PDB entry 8J5D | electron microscopy, 3.00 A resolution | chains D and C of the 4 polymer chains in the assembly

Chain D:
Protein: Phosphoglucan phosphatase LSF1, chloroplastic
Organism: Arabidopsis thaliana
Notes: EC 3.1.3.-
Reference sequence: F4J117 (LSF1_ARATH); numbering as in UniProt (aligned over 71-591)
Chain sequence (529 residues; each row starts with the number of its first residue):
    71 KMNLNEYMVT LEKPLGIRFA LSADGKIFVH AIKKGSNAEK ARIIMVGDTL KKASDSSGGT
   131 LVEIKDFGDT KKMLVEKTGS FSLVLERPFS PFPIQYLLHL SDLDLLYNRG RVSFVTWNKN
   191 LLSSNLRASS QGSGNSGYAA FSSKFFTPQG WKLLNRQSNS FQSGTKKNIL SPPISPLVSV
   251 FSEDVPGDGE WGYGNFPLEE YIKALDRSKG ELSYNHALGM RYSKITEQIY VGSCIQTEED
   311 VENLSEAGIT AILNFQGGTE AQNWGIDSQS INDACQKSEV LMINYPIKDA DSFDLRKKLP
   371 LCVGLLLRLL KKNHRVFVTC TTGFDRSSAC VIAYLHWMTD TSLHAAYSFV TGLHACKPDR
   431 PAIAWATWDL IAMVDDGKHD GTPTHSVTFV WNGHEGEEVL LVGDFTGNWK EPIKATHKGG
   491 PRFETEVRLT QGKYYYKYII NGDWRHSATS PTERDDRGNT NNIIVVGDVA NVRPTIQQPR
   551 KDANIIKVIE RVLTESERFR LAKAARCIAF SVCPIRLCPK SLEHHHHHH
Unresolved in the structure: 71, 226-243, 281-599
Sequence notes: expression tag (592-599)
From the paper describing this entry:
  - mutagenesis - W479A, W479R: abolished expression
  - mutagenesis - Y284A, N333A/W334A, K507A: unchanged catalytic activity

Chain C:
Protein: Malate dehydrogenase, chloroplastic
Organism: Arabidopsis thaliana
Notes: EC 1.1.1.37
Reference sequence: Q9SN86 (MDHP_ARATH); residues 81-403 here = UniProt positions 81-403
Chain sequence (323 residues; numbered 81 to 403; the number before each row is that of its first residue):
    81 ASYKVAVLGA AGGIGQPLSL LIKMSPLVST LHLYDIANVK GVAADLSHCN TPSQVRDFTG
   141 PSELADCLKD VNVVVIPAGV PRKPGMTRDD LFNINANIVK TLVEAVAENC PNAFIHIISN
   201 PVNSTVPIAA EVLKKKGVYD PKKLFGVTTL DVVRANTFVS QKKNLKLIDV DVPVIGGHAG
   261 ITILPLLSKT KPSVNFTDEE IQELTVRIQN AGTEVVDAKA GAGSATLSMA YAAARFVESS
   321 LRALDGDGDV YECSFVESTL TDLPFFASRV KIGKNGLEAV IESDLQGLTE YEQKALEALK
   381 VELKASIDKG VAFANKPAAA AAN
Unresolved in the structure: 396-403
From the paper describing this entry:
  - catalytic residues: Asp115, Arg162, Arg168, Asp231, Arg234, His258
  - mutagenesis - R162A, R234A: abolished catalytic activity

How chain D and chain C interact:
Residue-residue contacts - 32 pairs, chain D then chain C:
  Val182(D) with Asn130(C); Pro132(C)
  Ser183(D) with Met104(C); Thr131(C)
  Phe184(D) with Pro106(C), hydrophobic
  Val185(D) with Met104(C), hydrogen bond (backbone-backbone); Ser105(C)
  Trp187(D) with Tyr311(C), hydrogen bond; Ala314(C), hydrophobic; Arg315(C); Glu318(C)
  Asn188(D) with Glu318(C); Arg322(C)
  Leu196(D) with Ile248(C)
  Ala198(D) with Ile248(C); Asp249(C)
  Ser200(D) with Asp249(C), hydrogen bond
  Gln201(D) with Lys271(C)
  Gly202(D) with Asp329(C)
  Ser203(D) with Arg322(C); Asp329(C), hydrogen bond (backbone-side chain)
  Gly204(D) with Arg315(C)
  Asn205(D) with Ile248(C), hydrogen bond (side chain-backbone); Asp249(C), hydrogen bond (side chain-backbone); Val250(C), hydrogen bond (side chain-backbone); Asp251(C); Arg315(C), hydrogen bond (backbone-side chain)
  Ser206(D) with Ile248(C); Tyr311(C)
  Gly207(D) with Tyr311(C), hydrogen bond (backbone-side chain)
  Tyr208(D) with Ile248(C)
  Leu223(D) with Pro106(C), hydrophobic
Interface residues without a listed pair, chain D (22 interface residues in all): Gly180, Arg181, Thr186, Arg197
Interface residues without a listed pair, chain C (22 interface residues in all): Leu101, Leu107, Asn236, Lys246, Asp327
The authors on this interface:
  - residue pairs: Thr186(D)-Glu318(C), Ser203(D)-Asp329(C) (hydrogen bond)
  - hot spots on chain D (mutagenesis) - K141A, R181A, K214A: decreased binding to Malate dehydrogenase, chloroplastic (chain C)
  - hot spots on chain C (mutagenesis) - E318A/D329A, D325K, D327A: abolished binding to Phosphoglucan phosphatase LSF1, chloroplastic (chain D)
  - hot spots on chain C (mutagenesis) - D329A: unchanged binding to Phosphoglucan phosphatase LSF1, chloroplastic (chain D)

In short:
Chain D and chain C each contribute 22 residues to their interface; the contacts include 9 hydrogen bonds.
Polar pairs include Trp187(D)-Tyr311(C), Ser200(D)-Asp249(C) and Ser203(D)-Asp329(C). The paper describes a
contact between Thr186(D) and Glu318(C); a hydrogen bond between Ser203(D) and Asp329(C). From the paper:
catalytic residues Asp115(C), Arg162(C) and Arg168(C) among others; K141A, R181A and K214A of chain D reduce
binding to Malate dehydrogenase, chloroplastic (chain C); 14 substitutions were tested in all.
Here chain D is Phosphoglucan phosphatase LSF1, chloroplastic and chain C is Malate dehydrogenase,
chloroplastic, both from Arabidopsis thaliana. Entry 8J5D (Cryo-EM structure of starch degradation complex of
BAM1-LSF1-MDH) was determined by electron microscopy.
